Entry 8CFA (electron microscopy, 3.06 A resolution); this record covers chains D and G of the 7 polymer chains in the assembly.

== Chain D (and G) ==
Molecule: Major capsid subunit
Notes: chain G of this document is another copy of the same molecule, construct and numbering; everything in this record applies to it too
UniProtKB: Q77WA0 (Q77WA0_BPHK0); numbering as in UniProt (aligned over 1-385)
Sequence (385 residues; each row starts with the number of its first residue):
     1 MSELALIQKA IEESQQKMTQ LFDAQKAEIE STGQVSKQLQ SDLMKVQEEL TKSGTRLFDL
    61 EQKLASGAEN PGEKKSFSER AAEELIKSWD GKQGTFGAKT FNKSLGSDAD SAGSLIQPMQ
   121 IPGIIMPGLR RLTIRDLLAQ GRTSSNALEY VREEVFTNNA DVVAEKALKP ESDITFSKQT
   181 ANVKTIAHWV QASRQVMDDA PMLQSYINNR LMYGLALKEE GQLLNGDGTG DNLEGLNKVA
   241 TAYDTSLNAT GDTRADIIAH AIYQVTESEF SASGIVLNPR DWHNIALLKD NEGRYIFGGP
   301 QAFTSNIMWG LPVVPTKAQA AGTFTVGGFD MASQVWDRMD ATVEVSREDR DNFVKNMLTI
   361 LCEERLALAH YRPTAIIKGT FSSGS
Disordered / not traced: 1-129, 158-172, 383-385 (chain G: 1-125, 158-172, 383-385)

== Interface between chain D and chain G ==
Pairs across the interface (7):
  D290(D) - E292(G)
  D290(D) - R294(G)  salt bridge
  N291(D) - E292(G)
  E292(D) - D290(G)
  R294(D) - R294(G)
  Y295(D) - R294(G)
  I296(D) - R294(G)
Also at the interface, not in a pair above, chain G (4 interface residues in all): N291

== Summary ==
Chain D and chain G form an interface of 6 and 4 residues respectively, with 1 salt bridge. The salt-bridged
pair is D290(D)-R294(G).
Both chains are Major capsid subunit. Entry 8CFA (HK97 Prohead II as part of a DNA packaging complex) was
determined by electron microscopy, deposited together with 8CEZ.
